PDB entry 8IHG | X-ray diffraction, 2.86 A resolution | chains A and B of the 4 polymer chains in the assembly

Chain A:
Molecule: 2-aminophenol 1,6-dioxygenase beta subunit
From: Pseudomonas sp
Notes: EC 1.13.11.74
Reference sequence: O33477 (AMNB_PSESP); residues 1-305 here = UniProt positions 1-305
Amino-acid sequence (305 residues; row label = number of the first residue in the row):
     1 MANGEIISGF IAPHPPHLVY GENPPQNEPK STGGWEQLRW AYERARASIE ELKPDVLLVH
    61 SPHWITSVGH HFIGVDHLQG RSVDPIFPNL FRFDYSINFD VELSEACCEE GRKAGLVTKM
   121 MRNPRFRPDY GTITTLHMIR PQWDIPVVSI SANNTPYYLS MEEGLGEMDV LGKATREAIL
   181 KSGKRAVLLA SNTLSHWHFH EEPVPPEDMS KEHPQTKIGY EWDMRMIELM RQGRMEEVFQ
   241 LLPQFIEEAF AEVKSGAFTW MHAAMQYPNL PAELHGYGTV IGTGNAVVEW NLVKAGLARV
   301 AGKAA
Unresolved in the structure: 1, 302-305
Bound ions: Zn2+: His14, His63, Glu252 (together with 2-aminophenol)
Small-molecule neighbours: 2-aminophenol (2AF): His14, Pro15, Pro16, His17, His63, Phe87, Thr193, His196, Glu252, Val280, Thr283, Asn285
Swiss-Prot annotation at these positions:
  - binding site (Fe cation): His14, His63, His196

Chain B:
Molecule: 2-aminophenol 1,6-dioxygenase alpha subunit
From: Pseudomonas sp
Reference sequence: O33478 (AMNA_PSESP); numbering as in UniProt (aligned over 2-271)
Amino-acid sequence (272 residues; each row starts with the number of its first residue):
     2 TIVSAFLVPG SPLPHLRPDV KSWESFKVAM QNVGEKLRAS KPDVVLIYST QWFAVLDEIW
    62 LTRQRSLDIH VDENWHEFGE LPYDIYSDVD LANACIESCR AAGVNARGAD YESFPIDTGT
   122 IVACNALKVG TSDLPVVVAS NNLYDDQAAT ERLAALAVAC ISEKGKRIAV IGVGGLSGSV
   182 FTTAIDPAED RVVKAVEDDC NKNILSLMES GNIQALREAL KSYSKEARAE MGFKHFHWLL
   242 GALDGHFKGA TVHHYGALYG SGAAVVEFSI AA
Unresolved in the structure: 272-273
Differences from the reference sequence: expression tag (272-273)

How chain A and chain B interact:
Pairs across the interface - 51 pairs, chain A then chain B:
  His63(A) - Glu74(B)
  Trp64(A) - Glu74(B)  hydrogen bond (side chain-backbone)
  Ile65(A) - Glu74(B)
  Ile65(A) - Asn75(B)
  Thr66(A) - Asn75(B)
  Ser67(A) - Asn75(B)  hydrogen bond (backbone-side chain)
  Ser67(A) - Thr183(B)
  Val68(A) - Phe182(B)
  Val68(A) - Thr183(B)
  Val68(A) - Thr184(B)
  Val68(A) - Tyr260(B)  hydrophobic
  His71(A) - Asn75(B)
  His71(A) - His77(B)  hydrogen bond
  Arg81(A) - Ser114(B)
  Val83(A) - Glu113(B)
  Val83(A) - Ser114(B)
  Val83(A) - Pro116(B)
  Pro85(A) - Phe115(B)
  Pro85(A) - Pro116(B)  hydrophobic
  Ile86(A) - Phe54(B)
  Ile86(A) - Ala55(B)  hydrophobic
  Ile86(A) - Val56(B)
  Pro88(A) - Tyr112(B)  hydrophobic
  Asn89(A) - Arg108(B)
  Asn89(A) - Tyr112(B)
  Arg92(A) - Tyr112(B)
  Val117(A) - Thr183(B)
  Val117(A) - Thr184(B)
  Lys119(A) - Trp76(B)
  Lys119(A) - Glu78(B)  salt bridge
  Met120(A) - His77(B)
  Met121(A) - His77(B)
  Asn123(A) - Val72(B)
  Asn123(A) - His77(B)  hydrogen bond (side chain-backbone)
  Asn123(A) - Gly80(B)  hydrogen bond (side chain-backbone)
  Arg125(A) - Ile70(B)
  Arg125(A) - Val72(B)
  Arg125(A) - Glu81(B)  salt bridge
  Phe126(A) - Val72(B)  hydrophobic
  Arg127(A) - His71(B)
  Arg127(A) - Pro116(B)
  Tyr158(A) - Ser180(B)
  Tyr158(A) - Val181(B)  hydrogen bond (side chain-backbone)
  Tyr158(A) - Arg229(B)  hydrogen bond (backbone-side chain)
  His198(A) - Val56(B)
  His198(A) - Tyr145(B)  hydrogen bond
  Phe199(A) - Leu57(B)
  His200(A) - Leu57(B)
  His200(A) - Tyr145(B)
  Glu201(A) - Asn106(B)
  Glu202(A) - Arg108(B)  salt bridge
Other interface residues (no listed pair), chain A (31 interface residues in all): Gly69, Phe87, Ile281
Other interface residues (no listed pair), chain B (32 interface residues in all): Asp73, Gly179, Ala185

In short:
31 residues of chain A and 32 residues of chain B are in contact; the contacts include 8 hydrogen bonds and 3
salt bridges. Polar pairs include Lys119(A)-Glu78(B), Arg125(A)-Glu81(B) and Glu202(A)-Arg108(B). Chain A
binds 2-aminophenol. From UniProt: 3 Fe cation-binding residues on chain A.
Chain A is 2-aminophenol 1,6-dioxygenase beta subunit and chain B is 2-aminophenol 1,6-dioxygenase alpha
subunit, both from Pseudomonas sp; the structure, Crystal structure of aminophenol dioxygenase from
Pseudomonas species AP-3, was determined by X-ray diffraction.
